9FJP - chains c and f of the 7 polymer chains in the assembly; structure by electron microscopy, 3.20 A resolution.

== Chain c ==
Molecule: DNA-directed RNA polymerase subunit beta
Source organism: Mycobacterium tuberculosis H37Rv
Notes: EC 2.7.7.6; engineered mutation(s): L2E3G4C5I6 -> V
UniProtKB: P9WGY9 (RPOB_MYCTU); numbering as in UniProt (aligned over 6-1178)
Sequence (1174 residues; row label = number of the first residue in the row):
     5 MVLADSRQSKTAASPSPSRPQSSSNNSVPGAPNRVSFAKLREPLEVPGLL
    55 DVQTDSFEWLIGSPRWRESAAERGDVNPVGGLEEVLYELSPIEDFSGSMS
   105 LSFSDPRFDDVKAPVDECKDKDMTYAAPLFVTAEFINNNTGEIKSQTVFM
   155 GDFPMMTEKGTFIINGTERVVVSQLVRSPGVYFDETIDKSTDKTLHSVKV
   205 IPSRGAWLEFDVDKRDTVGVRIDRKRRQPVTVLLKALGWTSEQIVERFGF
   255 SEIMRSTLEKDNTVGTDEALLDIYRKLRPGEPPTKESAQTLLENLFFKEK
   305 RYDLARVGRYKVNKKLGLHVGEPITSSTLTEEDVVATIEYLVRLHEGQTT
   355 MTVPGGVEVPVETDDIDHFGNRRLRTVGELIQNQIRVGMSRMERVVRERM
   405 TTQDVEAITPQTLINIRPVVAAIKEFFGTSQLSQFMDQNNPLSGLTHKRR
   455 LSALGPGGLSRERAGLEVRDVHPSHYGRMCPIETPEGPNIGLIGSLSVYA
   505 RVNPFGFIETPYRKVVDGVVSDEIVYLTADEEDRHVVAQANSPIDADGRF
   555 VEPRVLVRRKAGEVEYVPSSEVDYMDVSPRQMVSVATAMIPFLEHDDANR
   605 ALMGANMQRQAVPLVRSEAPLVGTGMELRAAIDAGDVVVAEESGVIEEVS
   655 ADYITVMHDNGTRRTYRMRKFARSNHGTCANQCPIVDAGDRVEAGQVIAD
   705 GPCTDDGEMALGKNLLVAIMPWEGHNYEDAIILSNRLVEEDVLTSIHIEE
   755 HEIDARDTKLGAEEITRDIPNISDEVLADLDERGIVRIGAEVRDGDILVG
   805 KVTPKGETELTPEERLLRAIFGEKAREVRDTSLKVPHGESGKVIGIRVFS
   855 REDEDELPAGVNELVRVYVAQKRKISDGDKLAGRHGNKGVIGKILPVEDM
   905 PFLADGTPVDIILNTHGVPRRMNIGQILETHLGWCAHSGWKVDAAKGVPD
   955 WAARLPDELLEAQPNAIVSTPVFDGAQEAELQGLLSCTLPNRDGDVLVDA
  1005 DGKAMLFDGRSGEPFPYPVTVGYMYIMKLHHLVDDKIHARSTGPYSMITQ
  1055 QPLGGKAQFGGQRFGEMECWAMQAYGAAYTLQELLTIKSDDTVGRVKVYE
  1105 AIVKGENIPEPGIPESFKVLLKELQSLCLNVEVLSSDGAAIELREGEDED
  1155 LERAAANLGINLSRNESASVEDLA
Unresolved in the structure: 5-28, 1148-1178
Construct notes: initiating methionine (5); conflict Val6 (Ile in P9WGY9)
Curated features (UniProtKB/Swiss-Prot):
  - natural variant: Val423 (V423A: In strain: vr1), Leu436 (L436P: In strain: vr2), Ser437 (S437T: In strain: vr3), Gln438 to Asp441 (sequence variant, change not given here; In strain: RJ49), Gln438 (Q438L: In strain: vr4), Phe439 (F439V: In strain: RJ37), Met440 to Asn443 (deletion: In strain: RJ55), Asp441 (D441V: In strain: vr3), Leu449 to Lys452 (sequence variant, change not given here; In strain: RJ48), His451 (H451D: In strain: vr5; H451L: In strain: SP28; H451N: In strain: vr6; H451P: In strain: vr8; H451Q: In strain: vr1; H451R: In strain: vr7), Ser456 (S456L: In strain: vr11 and RJ37; S456Q: In strain: vr9; S456W: In strain: vr10), Leu458 (L458P: In strain: vr12 and SP22)
  - mutagenesis: Glu138 (E138R: Weakens interaction with TRCF and CarD), Ile147 (I147A: Weakens interaction with TRCF and CarD), Lys148 (K148A: Does not affect association with TRCF, but weakens interaction with CarD), Ser149 (S149A: Does not affect association with TRCF, but weakens interaction with CarD)

== Chain f ==
Molecule: RNA polymerase sigma factor SigB
Source organism: Mycobacterium tuberculosis H37Rv
UniProtKB: P9WGI5 (SIGB_MYCTU); residue numbers follow UniProt; this construct covers 1-323
Sequence (343 residues; numbered -19 to 323; the number before each row is that of its first residue; numbers below 1 keep their minus sign (Met-19 is residue -19)):
   -19 MGSSHHHHHHSSGLVPRGSHMADAPTRATTSRVDSDLDAQSPAADLVRVY
    31 LNGIGKTALLNAAGEVELAKRIEAGLYAEHLLETRKRLGENRKRDLAAVV
    81 RDGEAARRHLLEANLRLVVSLAKRYTGRGMPLLDLIQEGNLGLIRAMEKF
   131 DYTKGFKFSTYATWWIRQAITRGMADQSRTIRLPVHLVEQVNKLARIKRE
   181 MHQHLGREATDEELAAESGIPIDKINDLLEHSRDPVSLDMPVGSEEEAPL
   231 GDFIEDAEAMSAENAVIAELLHTDIRSVLATLDEREHQVIRLRFGLDDGQ
   281 PRTLDQIGKLFGLSRERVRQIERDVMSKLRHGERADRLRSYAS
Unresolved in the structure: -19 to 23, 323
Construct notes: initiating methionine (-19); expression tag (-18 to 0)
Curated features (UniProtKB/Swiss-Prot):
  - DNA-binding region: Leu284 to Arg303 (H-T-H motif)
  - region: Asp25 to Glu59 (Sigma-70 factor domain-1)
  - motif: Asp114 to Gln117 (Polymerase core binding)
From the paper describing this entry:
  - binding site for the 16-nt DNA strand: Arg28, Leu31, Arg96, Trp144, Gln148
  - contacts within the chain: Trp144-Arg147 (pi stacking)

== Interface between chain c and chain f ==
Residue-residue contacts (32; chain c residue first):
  Asn419(c) - His182(f)  hydrogen bond
  Ile420(c) - Gly186(f)
  Arg421(c) - His182(f)
  Arg421(c) - Glu188(f)
  Lys763(c) - Glu210(f)  salt bridge
  Asn775(c) - Ala322(f)  hydrogen bond (side chain-backbone)
  Pro816(c) - Phe274(f)
  Pro816(c) - Leu276(f)  hydrophobic
  Glu817(c) - Ile255(f)
  Glu817(c) - Leu259(f)
  Arg819(c) - Phe274(f)
  Leu820(c) - Phe274(f)
  Ile824(c) - Met306(f)
  Ile824(c) - Leu309(f)  hydrophobic
  Ile824(c) - Arg310(f)
  Phe825(c) - Arg310(f)
  Phe825(c) - Ala322(f)  hydrophobic
  Pro1048(c) - Glu235(f)
  Tyr1049(c) - Glu235(f)
  Tyr1049(c) - Asp236(f)  hydrogen bond (backbone-backbone)
  Ser1050(c) - Asp232(f)
  Ser1050(c) - Ile234(f)
  Met1051(c) - Ile234(f)  hydrogen bond (backbone-backbone)
  Ile1052(c) - Gly231(f)
  Leu1057(c) - Asp232(f)
  Leu1057(c) - Phe233(f)
  Val1100(c) - Ala245(f)  hydrophobic
  Tyr1103(c) - Val246(f)  hydrophobic
  Glu1104(c) - Ala245(f)
  Glu1104(c) - Val246(f)  hydrogen bond (side chain-backbone)
  Glu1104(c) - Glu249(f)
  Lys1108(c) - Glu249(f)  salt bridge
Other interface residues (no listed pair), chain c (31 interface residues in all): Phe153, Gln415, Val424, Thr815, Leu821, Gly864, Thr1046, Thr1053, Gln1054, Val1107
Other interface residues (no listed pair), chain f (27 interface residues in all): Arg179, Asn206, Ser241, Ala242, Leu251, Tyr321

== Summary ==
31 residues of chain c and 27 residues of chain f are in contact, with 5 hydrogen bonds and 2 salt bridges.
Polar pairs include Lys763(c)-Glu210(f), Lys1108(c)-Glu249(f) and Asn419(c)-His182(f). The paper reports a
binding site for the 16-nt DNA strand at Arg28(f), Leu31(f) and Arg96(f) among others; contacts within the
chain involving Arg147(f) and Trp144(f).
Here chain c is DNA-directed RNA polymerase subunit beta and chain f is RNA polymerase sigma factor SigB, both
from Mycobacterium tuberculosis H37Rv. Entry 9FJP (Cryo-EM structure of Mycobacterium tuberculosis sigma-B RNA
polymerase bound to -10 promoter element ssDNA oligo) was determined by electron microscopy together with 9FJR
and 9FJS from the same study.
